PDB entry 6PSR | electron microscopy, 3.40 A resolution | chains J and N of the 10 polymer chains in the assembly

== Chain J ==
Name: DNA-directed RNA polymerase subunit beta'
From: Escherichia coli
Notes: EC 2.7.7.6
UniProtKB: P0A8T7 (RPOC_ECOLI); residues 2-1407 here = UniProt positions 2-1407
Sequence (1430 residues; row label = number of the first residue in the row):
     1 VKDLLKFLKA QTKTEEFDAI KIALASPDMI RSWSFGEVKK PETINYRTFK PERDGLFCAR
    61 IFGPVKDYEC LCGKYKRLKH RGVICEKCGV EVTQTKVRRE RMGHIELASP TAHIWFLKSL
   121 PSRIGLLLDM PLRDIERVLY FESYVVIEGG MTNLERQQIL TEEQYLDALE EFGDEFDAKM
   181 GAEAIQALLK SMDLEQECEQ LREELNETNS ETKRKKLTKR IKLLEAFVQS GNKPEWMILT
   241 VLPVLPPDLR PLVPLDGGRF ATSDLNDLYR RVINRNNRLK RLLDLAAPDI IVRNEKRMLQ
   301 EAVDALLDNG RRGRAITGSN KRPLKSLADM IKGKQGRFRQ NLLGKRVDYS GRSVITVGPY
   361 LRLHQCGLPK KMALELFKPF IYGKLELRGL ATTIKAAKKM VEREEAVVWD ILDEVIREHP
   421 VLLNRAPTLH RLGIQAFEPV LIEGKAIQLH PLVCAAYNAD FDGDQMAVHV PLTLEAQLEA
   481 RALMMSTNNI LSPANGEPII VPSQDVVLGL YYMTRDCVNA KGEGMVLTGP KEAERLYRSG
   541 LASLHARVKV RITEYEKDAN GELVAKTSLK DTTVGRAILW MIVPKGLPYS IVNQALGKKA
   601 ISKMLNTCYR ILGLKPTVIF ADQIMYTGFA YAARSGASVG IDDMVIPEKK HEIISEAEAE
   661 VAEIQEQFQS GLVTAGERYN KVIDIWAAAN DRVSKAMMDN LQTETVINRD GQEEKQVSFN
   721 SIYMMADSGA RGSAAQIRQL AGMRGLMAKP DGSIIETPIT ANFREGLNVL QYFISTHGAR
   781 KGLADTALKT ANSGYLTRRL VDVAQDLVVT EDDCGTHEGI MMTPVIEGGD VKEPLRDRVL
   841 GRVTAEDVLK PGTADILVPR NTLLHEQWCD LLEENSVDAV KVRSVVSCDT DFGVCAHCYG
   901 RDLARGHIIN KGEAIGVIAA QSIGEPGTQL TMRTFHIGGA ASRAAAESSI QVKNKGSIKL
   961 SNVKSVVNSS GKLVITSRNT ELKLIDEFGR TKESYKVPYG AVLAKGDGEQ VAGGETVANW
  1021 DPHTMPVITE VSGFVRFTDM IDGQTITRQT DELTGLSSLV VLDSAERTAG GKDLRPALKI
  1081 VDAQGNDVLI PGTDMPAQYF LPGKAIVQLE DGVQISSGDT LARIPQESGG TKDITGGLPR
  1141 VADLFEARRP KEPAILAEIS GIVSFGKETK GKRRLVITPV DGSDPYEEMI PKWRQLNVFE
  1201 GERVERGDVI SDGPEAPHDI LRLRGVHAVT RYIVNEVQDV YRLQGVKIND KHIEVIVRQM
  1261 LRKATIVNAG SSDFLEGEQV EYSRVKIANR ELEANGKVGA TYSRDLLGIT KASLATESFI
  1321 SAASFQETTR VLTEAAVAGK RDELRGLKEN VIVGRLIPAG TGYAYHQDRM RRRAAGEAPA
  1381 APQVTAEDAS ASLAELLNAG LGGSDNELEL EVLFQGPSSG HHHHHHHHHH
Unresolved in the structure: 1-15, 938-947, 1127-1131, 1376-1430
Differences from the reference sequence: expression tag (1, 1408-1430)
Ion coordination: Zn2+ site 1: Cys70, Cys72, Cys85, Cys88; Mg2+: Asp460, Asp462, Asp464; Zn2+ site 2: Cys814, Cys888, Cys895, Cys898
Small-molecule neighbours: chapso (1N7): Phe935, Ile937, Leu1243, Gln1244
Swiss-Prot annotation at these positions:
  - binding site (Zn(2+)): Cys70, Cys72, Cys85, Cys88, Cys814, Cys888, Cys895, Cys898
  - binding site (Mg(2+)): Asp460, Asp462, Asp464
  - modified residue: Lys983 (N6-acetyllysine)
  - mutagenesis: Gln504 (Q504P: Resistant to antibiotics salinamide A and B), Asn690 (N690D: Resistant to antibiotics salinamide A and B), Met697 (M697V: Resistant to antibiotics salinamide A and B), Ala735 (A735T: Resistant to antibiotics salinamide A and B), Arg738 (R738C/H/P/S: Resistant to antibiotics salinamide A and B), Ala748 (A748E: Resistant to antibiotics salinamide A and B), Pro758 (P758S/T: Resistant to antibiotics salinamide A and B), Phe763 (F763C: Resistant to antibiotics salinamide A and B), Ser775 (S775A: Resistant to antibiotics salinamide A and B), Ala779 (A779T/V: Resistant to antibiotics salinamide A and B), Arg780 (R780C: Resistant to antibiotics salinamide A and B), Gly782 (G782A/C: Resistant to antibiotics salinamide A and B), 1 further mutagenesis entry in UniProt

== Chain N ==
Name: Protein TraR
From: Escherichia coli
UniProtKB: P41065 (TRAR_ECOLI); numbering as in UniProt (aligned over 2-73)
Sequence (72 residues; numbered 2 to 73; the number before each row is that of its first residue):
     2 SDEADEAYSV TEQLTMTGIN RIRQKINAHG IPVYLCEACG NPIPEARRKI FPGVTLCVEC
    62 QAYQERQRKH YA
Ion coordination: Zn2+: Cys37, Cys40, Cys58, Cys61
Small-molecule neighbours: chapso (1N7): Ser10, Gln14, Met17, Thr18, Asn21
Swiss-Prot annotation at these positions:
  - zinc finger: Cys37 to Cys61 (dksA C4-type)

== Interface between chain J and chain N ==
Residue-residue contacts (49):
  Gln667(J) - Ile51(N)
  Leu672(J) - Ala47(N)  hydrophobic
  Leu672(J) - Arg48(N)  hydrogen bond (backbone-side chain)
  Leu672(J) - Ile51(N)  hydrophobic
  Val673(J) - Phe52(N)  hydrophobic
  Thr674(J) - Val59(N)
  Thr674(J) - Gln62(N)
  Thr674(J) - Ala63(N)
  Thr674(J) - Glu66(N)
  Gly676(J) - Glu66(N)  hydrogen bond (backbone-side chain)
  Glu677(J) - Arg48(N)  salt bridge
  Glu677(J) - Phe52(N)
  Glu677(J) - Gln62(N)  hydrogen bond
  Glu677(J) - Glu66(N)  hydrogen bond (backbone-side chain)
  Tyr679(J) - Ile23(N)  hydrophobic
  Asn680(J) - Ile23(N)
  Asn680(J) - Lys26(N)  hydrogen bond
  Lys681(J) - Phe52(N)
  Ile683(J) - Ile23(N)  hydrophobic
  Asp684(J) - Arg24(N)  salt bridge
  Asp684(J) - Ile27(N)
  Ala687(J) - Ile20(N)  hydrophobic
  Ala687(J) - Arg24(N)
  Ala688(J) - Arg24(N)
  Asp691(J) - Arg24(N)  salt bridge
  Arg731(J) - Asp6(N)  salt bridge
  Ala735(J) - Tyr9(N)
  Ala735(J) - Glu13(N)
  Gln736(J) - Tyr9(N)
  Gln739(J) - Tyr9(N)
  Leu746(J) - Ile20(N)  hydrophobic
  Ala748(J) - Leu15(N)  hydrophobic
  Ala748(J) - Thr16(N)
  Pro750(J) - Leu15(N)
  Ile754(J) - Thr16(N)
  Ile754(J) - Ile20(N)  hydrophobic
  Gly778(J) - Thr12(N)  hydrogen bond (backbone-side chain)
  Gly782(J) - Ala8(N)
  Gly782(J) - Val11(N)
  Gly782(J) - Thr12(N)
  Leu783(J) - Glu4(N)
  Leu783(J) - Ala8(N)  hydrophobic
  Asp785(J) - Val11(N)
  Thr786(J) - Glu4(N)
  Thr786(J) - Glu7(N)
  Thr786(J) - Ala8(N)
  Thr786(J) - Val11(N)
  Phe935(J) - Gln14(N)
  His936(J) - Thr18(N)
Other interface residues (no listed pair), chain J (40 interface residues in all): Asn458, Asp460, Ile664, Gly671, Ala675, Met747, Lys749, Ala779, Lys781, Thr790, Thr931
Other interface residues (no listed pair), chain N (30 interface residues in all): Ser2, Asp3, Ala5, Gly19, Val55

== Overview ==
40 residues of chain J and 30 residues of chain N are in contact, with 6 hydrogen bonds and 4 salt bridges.
Polar contacts include Glu677(J)-Arg48(N), Asp684(J)-Arg24(N) and Asp691(J)-Arg24(N). Chapso is bound between
chain J and chain N.
Here chain J is DNA-directed RNA polymerase subunit beta' and chain N is Protein TraR, both from Escherichia
coli. Entry 6PSR (Escherichia coli RNA polymerase promoter unwinding intermediate (TRPi1) with TraR and rpsT
P2 promoter) was determined by electron microscopy (same publication as 6PSQ, 6PSS, 6PST, 6PSU, 6PSV and
6PSW).
